8AT2 - chains B and E of the 4 polymer chains in the assembly; structure by electron microscopy, 7.70 A resolution (low resolution: residue-level contacts below are approximate; hydrogen-bond / salt-bridge calls are withheld).

# Chain B
Molecule: HAUS augmin-like complex subunit 1
From: Xenopus laevis
Reference sequence: Q3B8L5 (Q3B8L5_XENLA); residues 1-286 here correspond to UniProt positions 2-287 (UniProt number = residue number + 1)
Chain sequence (286 residues; numbered 1 to 286; the number before each row is that of its first residue):
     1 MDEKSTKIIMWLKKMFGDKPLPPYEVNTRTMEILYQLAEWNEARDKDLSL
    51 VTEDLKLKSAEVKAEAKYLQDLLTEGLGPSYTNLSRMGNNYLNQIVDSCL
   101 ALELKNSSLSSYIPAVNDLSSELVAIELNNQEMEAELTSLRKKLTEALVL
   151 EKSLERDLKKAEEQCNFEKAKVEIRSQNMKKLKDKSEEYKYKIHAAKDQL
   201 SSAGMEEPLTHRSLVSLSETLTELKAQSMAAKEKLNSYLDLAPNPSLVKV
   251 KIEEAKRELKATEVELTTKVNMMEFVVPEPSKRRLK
Not modelled in the structure: 231-286
Sequence notes: variant Arg156 (Gln157 in Q3B8L5)

# Chain E
Molecule: HAUS augmin-like complex subunit 5
From: Xenopus laevis
Reference sequence: A0A1L8FPI2 (A0A1L8FPI2_XENLA); residue numbers follow UniProt; this construct covers 1-666
Chain sequence (666 residues; each row starts with the number of its first residue):
     1 MERRSLAQELKKWAVEEMGLPAQKAPSEEMLQRLFIGQCGDIWKFIIRHI
    51 HSHRTVRKIEGNLLWYQQLQHTEAQRTAEEEQQQRRKQLCKEILELRAEL
   101 HHLQEQIQTAEREIVGQDLNCERAQDLCRRSLLLRAFNKKREEECEALCQ
   151 SNKKIQYRCEQLQEIRRASQREVMFSAVDPDLSSSTFLEPEVLRDVREVC
   201 KLRFKFLRSLHDDSISSSVHPGKEDLRSLSHQQWMSMAEKVWNTHTPNHI
   251 LAALERLTLNSTQELKKLQFSQAADLSKGPSCQLKEFSEPITQSRSCNES
   301 THLDPQETLPSFHSLIQEGWANSVKVSSELRRVQSQAQALSEHLAERIQE
   351 IHKKLSDGSEVSVLTRAAFDAELRCVILRGCRDALMQECRMLQEEAAGKK
   401 QEMKLLQQQQQNIQEACLLLDKKQKHIQILIKGNSSSKSQIRRSSVEAQK
   451 YVQDKLLPWPQEIIQESQRLQDSIQKEVKHFSAICLPALLKVSTDGFNLL
   501 PSRELSINRMSNTHAPYYGIFKGIYESVRLPLYKAPESVLSHVADMKKQL
   551 FFLRSQLSSRSEAISKTQRALQKNTNPDTDALLKSLSDHYSLELDEMVPK
   601 MQRLIQQCEKHQEYGKEVQATVMDWWEQPVQLCLPSEERGGLTLRQWRER
   651 WTVAVTALQRATGSRS
Not modelled in the structure: 1-81, 289-404

# Chain B / chain E interface
Pairs across the interface (59; chain B residue first):
  Arg29(B) with Glu562(E)
  Gln36(B) with Phe551(E)
  Trp40(B) with Phe551(E)
  Arg44(B) with Ala544(E); Asp545(E); Lys548(E)
  Lys46(B) with Lys547(E)
  Asp47(B) with Ala544(E); Lys547(E)
  Leu50(B) with Leu540(E)
  Val51(B) with Leu540(E)
  Asp54(B) with Leu540(E)
  Leu55(B) with Glu537(E)
  Lys58(B) with Ser506(E); Ile507(E); Pro536(E); Glu537(E)
  Glu61(B) with Leu505(E); Ser506(E); Ile507(E)
  Ala64(B) with Ser493(E)
  Glu65(B) with Ile507(E); Asn508(E)
  Tyr68(B) with Leu490(E)
  Leu102(B) with Tyr533(E); Lys534(E)
  Glu103(B) with Tyr533(E); Lys534(E); Ala535(E)
  Leu104(B) with Tyr533(E)
  Lys105(B) with Tyr525(E); Leu532(E); Tyr533(E)
  Ser110(B) with Ile114(E); Asp118(E)
  Ser111(B) with Tyr533(E)
  Pro114(B) with Glu111(E); Tyr533(E)
  Ala115(B) with Tyr533(E)
  Asn117(B) with Ile107(E); Glu111(E)
  Asp118(B) with Glu111(E); Tyr533(E)
  Ser121(B) with Gln104(E)
  Leu128(B) with Arg97(E)
  Glu132(B) with Arg97(E)
  His211(B) with Asp624(E); Gln628(E); Pro629(E); Val630(E)
  Arg212(B) with Glu617(E); Ala620(E); Thr621(E); Asp624(E)
  Leu214(B) with Val630(E); Cys633(E)
  Val215(B) with Cys633(E)
  Ser218(B) with Cys633(E)
  Leu221(B) with Pro635(E)
Interface residues without a listed pair, chain B (37 interface residues in all): Glu39, Val62, Lys225
Interface residues without a listed pair, chain E (43 interface residues in all): Val115, Val492, Thr494, Met510, Ser538, Ser541, Ser555, Trp625

# Summary
The interface between chain B and chain E involves 37 residues on one side and 43 on the other.
Chain B is HAUS augmin-like complex subunit 1 and chain E is HAUS augmin-like complex subunit 5, both from
Xenopus laevis; the structure, Structure of the augmin TIII subcomplex, was determined by electron microscopy
together with 8AT3 and 8AT4 from the same study.
